PDB entry 7ODV | X-ray diffraction, 2.31 A resolution | chains AAA and BBB of the 3 polymer chains in the assembly

== Chain AAA ==
Name: Receptor-like protein kinase HSL1
Source organism: Arabidopsis thaliana
Notes: EC 2.7.11.1
Reference sequence: Q9SGP2 (HSL1_ARATH); residues 17-618 here = UniProt positions 17-618
Sequence (617 residues; row label = number of the first residue in the row):
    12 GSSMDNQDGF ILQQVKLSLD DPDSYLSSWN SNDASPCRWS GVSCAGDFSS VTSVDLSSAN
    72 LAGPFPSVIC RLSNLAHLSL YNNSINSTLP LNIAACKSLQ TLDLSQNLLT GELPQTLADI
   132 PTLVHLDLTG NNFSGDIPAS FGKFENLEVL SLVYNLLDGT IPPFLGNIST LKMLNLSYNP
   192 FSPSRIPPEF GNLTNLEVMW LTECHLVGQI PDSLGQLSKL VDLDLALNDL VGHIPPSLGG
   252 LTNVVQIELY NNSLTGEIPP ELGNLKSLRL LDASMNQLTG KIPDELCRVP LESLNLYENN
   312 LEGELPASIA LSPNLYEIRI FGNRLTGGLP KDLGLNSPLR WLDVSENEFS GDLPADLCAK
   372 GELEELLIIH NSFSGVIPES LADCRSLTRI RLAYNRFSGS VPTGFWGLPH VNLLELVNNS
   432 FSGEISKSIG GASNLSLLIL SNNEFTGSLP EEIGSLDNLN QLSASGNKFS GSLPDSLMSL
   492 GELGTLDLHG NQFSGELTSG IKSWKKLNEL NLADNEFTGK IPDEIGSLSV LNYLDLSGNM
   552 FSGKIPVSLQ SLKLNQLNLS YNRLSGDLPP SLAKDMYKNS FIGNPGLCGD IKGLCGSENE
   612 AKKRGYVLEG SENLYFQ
Unresolved in the structure: 12, 607-628
Differences from the reference sequence: expression tag (12-16, 619-628)
Cystine bridges: Cys-48/Cys-55, Cys-81/Cys-107, Cys-369/Cys-395, Cys-599/Cys-606
Covalent attachments: N-acetylglucosamine (NAG) linked to Asn-93, Asn-97, Asn-178, Asn-186, Asn-203, Asn-262, Asn-429, Asn-445, Asn-569
Bound ions: Na+: Asn-239, Asn-262 (together with N-acetylglucosamine)

== Chain BBB ==
Name: Somatic embryogenesis receptor kinase 1
Source organism: Arabidopsis thaliana
Notes: EC 2.7.10.1, 2.7.11.1
Reference sequence: Q94AG2 (SERK1_ARATH); residues 24-211 here = UniProt positions 24-211
Sequence (203 residues; row label = number of the first residue in the row):
    20 GSSMASANLE GDALHTLRVT LVDPNNVLQS WDPTLVNPCT WFHVTCNNEN SVIRVDLGNA
    80 ELSGHLVPEL GVLKNLQYLE LYSNNITGPI PSNLGNLTNL VSLDLYLNSF SGPIPESLGK
   140 LSKLRFLRLN NNSLTGSIPM SLTNITTLQV LDLSNNRLSG SVPDNGSFSL FTPISFANNL
   200 DLCGPVTSHP CPLEGSLENL YFQ
Unresolved in the structure: 20-26, 212-222
Differences from the reference sequence: expression tag (20-23, 212-222)
Cystine bridges: Cys-58/Cys-65, Cys-202/Cys-210
Covalent attachments: N-acetylglucosamine (NAG) linked to Asn-104, Asn-115, Asn-150, Asn-163, Asn-184
Bound ions: Mg2+: Cys-58, Trp-60, Val-63

== Interface between chain AAA and chain BBB ==
Contacting residue pairs (32):
  Phe-332(AAA) with Val-55(BBB), hydrophobic
  Arg-400(AAA) with Leu-54(BBB); Thr-59(BBB), hydrogen bond
  Arg-402(AAA) with Thr-59(BBB)
  Leu-448(AAA) with Thr-59(BBB)
  Asn-471(AAA) with Phe-61(BBB)
  Gly-495(AAA) with Phe-61(BBB)
  Glu-520(AAA) with Arg-73(BBB), salt bridge
  Ser-540(AAA) with Tyr-101(BBB)
  Val-541(AAA) with Gly-77(BBB); Asn-78(BBB); Tyr-101(BBB), hydrogen bond (backbone-side chain)
  Asn-543(AAA) with Glu-99(BBB); Tyr-101(BBB), hydrogen bond
  Tyr-544(AAA) with Arg-73(BBB); Asp-75(BBB), hydrogen bond; Tyr-97(BBB); Glu-99(BBB)
  Lys-564(AAA) with Tyr-125(BBB); Arg-147(BBB)
  Leu-565(AAA) with Phe-145(BBB); Arg-147(BBB)
  Asn-566(AAA) with Tyr-97(BBB); Glu-99(BBB), hydrogen bond; Ser-121(BBB), hydrogen bond; Asp-123(BBB), hydrogen bond; Phe-145(BBB); Arg-147(BBB), hydrogen bond
  Gln-567(AAA) with Tyr-97(BBB), hydrogen bond
  Met-587(AAA) with Arg-144(BBB); Gln-168(BBB); Val-169(BBB), hydrophobic
Interface residues without a listed pair, chain AAA (23 interface residues in all): Glu-309, Leu-424, Glu-493, Thr-496, Asn-519, Leu-542, Asp-586

== Overview ==
23 residues of chain AAA and 19 residues of chain BBB are in contact, with 9 hydrogen bonds and 1 salt bridge.
Polar contacts include Glu-520(AAA)/Arg-73(BBB), Arg-400(AAA)/Thr-59(BBB) and Val-541(AAA)/Tyr-101(BBB).
N-acetylglucosamine is covalently linked to Asn-93(AAA), Asn-97(AAA), Asn-178(AAA), Asn-186(AAA), Asn-203(AAA)
and Asn-262(AAA) and 3 more.
Chain AAA is Receptor-like protein kinase HSL1 and chain BBB is Somatic embryogenesis receptor kinase 1, both
from Arabidopsis thaliana; the structure, Plant peptide hormone receptor complex H1LS1, was determined by
X-ray diffraction together with 7ODK, 7OGO, 7OGQ, 7OGU and 7OGZ from the same study.
